Entry 4Q2U (X-ray diffraction, 1.80 A resolution); this record covers chains A and P of the 4 polymer chains in the assembly.

Chain A:
Protein: Antitoxin DinJ
From: Escherichia coli
UniProt: Q47150 (DINJ_ECOLI); residues 1-86 here = UniProt positions 1-86
Chain sequence (86 residues; row label = number of the first residue in the row):
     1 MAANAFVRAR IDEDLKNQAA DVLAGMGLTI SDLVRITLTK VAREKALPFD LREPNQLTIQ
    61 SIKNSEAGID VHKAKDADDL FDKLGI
Disordered / not traced: 1-2
Modified / non-standard residues: Mse1 (selenomethionine); Mse26 (selenomethionine; parent Met)
What the authors report for this chain:
  - binding site for sulfate ion: Arg10, Arg35 (proposed by the authors, not directly observed)
  - mutagenesis - R10A, R35A: abolished binding to operator region

Chain P:
Protein: mRNA interferase YafQ
From: Escherichia coli
Notes: EC 3.1.-.-
UniProt: Q47149 (YAFQ_ECOLI); residue numbers follow UniProt; this construct covers 2-92
Chain sequence (102 residues; row label = number of the first residue in the row; numbers below 1 keep their minus sign (Mse-9 is residue -9)):
    -9 MHHHHHHDLG TIQRDIEYSG QYSKDVKLAQ KRHKDMNKLK YLMTLLINNT LPLPAVYKDH
    51 PLQGSWKGYR DAHVEPDWIL IYKLTDKLLR FERTGTHAAL FG
Disordered / not traced: -9 to 2
Modified / non-standard residues: Mse-9 (selenomethionine); Mse26 (selenomethionine; parent Met); Mse33 (selenomethionine; parent Met)
Differences from the reference sequence: expression tag (-9 to 1)
What the authors report for this chain:
  - binding site for sulfate ion: His50, His63, His87
  - catalytic residues: His50, His63, His87 (citing earlier work)

How chain A and chain P interact:
Pairs across the interface - 4 pairs, chain A then chain P:
  Mse26(A) - Asp67(P)
  Lys40(A) - Gln53(P)
  Arg43(A) - Gln53(P)
  Glu44(A) - Gln53(P)  hydrogen bond
Interface residues without a listed pair, chain P (4 interface residues in all): Pro66, His87

Summary:
The chain A/chain P interface involves 4 residues from each chain, with 1 hydrogen bond. Its one
hydrogen-bonded contact is Glu44(A)-Gln53(P). The paper reports catalytic residues His50(P), His63(P) and
His87(P); R10A and R35A of chain A abolish binding to operator region.
Here chain A is Antitoxin DinJ and chain P is mRNA interferase YafQ, both from Escherichia coli. Entry 4Q2U
(Crystal structure of the E. coli DinJ-YafQ toxin-antitoxin complex) was determined by X-ray diffraction.
